Entry 1OYN (X-ray diffraction, 2.00 A resolution); this record covers chains A and C of the 4 polymer chains in the assembly.

[Chain A (and C)]
Protein: cAMP-specific phosphodiesterase PDE4D2
From: Homo sapiens
Notes: EC 3.1.4.17; fragment: catalytic domain; chain C of this document is another copy of the same molecule, construct and numbering; everything in this record applies to it too
Reference sequence: Q08499 (PDE4D_HUMAN); aligned to UniProt positions 79-438 over residues 79-438 (the alignment contains insertions or deletions, so no single offset holds)
Sequence (360 residues; numbered 79 to 438; the number before each row is that of its first residue):
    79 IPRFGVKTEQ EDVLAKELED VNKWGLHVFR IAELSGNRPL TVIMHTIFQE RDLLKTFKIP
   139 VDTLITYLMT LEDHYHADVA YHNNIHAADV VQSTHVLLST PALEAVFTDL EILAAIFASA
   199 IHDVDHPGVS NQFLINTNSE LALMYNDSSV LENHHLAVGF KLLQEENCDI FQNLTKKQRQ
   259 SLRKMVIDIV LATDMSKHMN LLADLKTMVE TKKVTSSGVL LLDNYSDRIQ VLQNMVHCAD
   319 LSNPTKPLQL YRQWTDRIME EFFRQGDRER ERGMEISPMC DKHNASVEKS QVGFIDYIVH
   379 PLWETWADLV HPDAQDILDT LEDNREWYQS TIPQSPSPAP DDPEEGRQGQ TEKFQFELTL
Disordered / not traced: 413-438 (chain C: 79-85, 413-438)
Metal / ion sites: Zn2+ site 1: His-164, His-200, Asp-201, Asp-318; Zn2+ site 2 near Asp-201 (its only coordinating residue here)
Small-molecule neighbours: rolipram (ROL): Tyr-159, His-160, Met-273, Leu-319, Asn-321, Pro-322, Tyr-329, Thr-333, Ile-336, Met-337, Phe-340, Met-357, Ser-368, Gln-369, Phe-372
What the authors report for this chain:
  - binding site for rolipram: Tyr-159, His-160, Met-273, Leu-319, Asn-321, Tyr-329, Trp-332, Thr-333, Ile-336, Met-337, Phe-340, Met-357, Ser-368, Gln-369, Phe-372
  - Zn2+ coordination: His-164, His-200, Asp-201, Asp-318
  - catalytic residues: His-160 (proposed by the authors, not directly observed)
  - contacts within the chain: Tyr-329/Gln-369 (hydrogen bond)
  - specificity-determining residues: Asn-321, Ser-368, Gln-369 (by similarity / conservation)
  - specificity-determining residues: Tyr-329 (proposed by the authors, not directly observed)

[How chain A and chain C interact]
Contacting residue pairs - 23 pairs, chain A then chain C:
  Arg-116(A) / Glu-349(C)  salt bridge
  Met-147(A) / Glu-349(C)
  Thr-148(A) / Arg-350(C)  hydrogen bond
  Asp-151(A) / Arg-346(C)  salt bridge
  Asp-151(A) / Arg-350(C)  salt bridge
  Asp-156(A) / Asp-156(C)
  Asn-214(A) / Glu-244(C)
  Thr-215(A) / Glu-243(C)
  Thr-215(A) / Glu-244(C)  hydrogen bond (backbone-backbone)
  Asn-216(A) / Glu-244(C)  hydrogen bond
  Ser-217(A) / Glu-243(C)
  Glu-218(A) / Lys-239(C)
  Lys-239(A) / Glu-218(C)
  Glu-243(A) / Thr-215(C)
  Glu-243(A) / Ser-217(C)
  Glu-244(A) / Asn-214(C)
  Glu-244(A) / Thr-215(C)  hydrogen bond (backbone-backbone)
  Glu-244(A) / Asn-216(C)  hydrogen bond
  Arg-346(A) / Asp-151(C)  salt bridge
  Glu-349(A) / Arg-116(C)  salt bridge
  Glu-349(A) / Met-147(C)
  Arg-350(A) / Thr-148(C)  hydrogen bond
  Arg-350(A) / Asp-151(C)  salt bridge
Interface residues without a listed pair, chain A (18 interface residues in all): Thr-144, Gln-242
Interface residues without a listed pair, chain C (19 interface residues in all): Thr-144, Ala-155, Gln-242

[Summary]
The interface between chain A and chain C involves 18 residues on one side and 19 on the other; the contacts
include 6 hydrogen bonds and 6 salt bridges. Among the polar pairs are Arg-116(A)/Glu-349(C),
Asp-151(A)/Arg-346(C) and Asp-151(A)/Arg-350(C). The paper reports the catalytic residue His-160(A); a binding
site for rolipram at Tyr-159(A), His-160(A) and Met-273(A) among others.
Chain A and chain C are both cAMP-specific phosphodiesterase PDE4D2 (Homo sapiens); the structure, Crystal
structure of PDE4D2 in complex with (R,S)-rolipram, was determined by X-ray diffraction, deposited together
with 1Q9M.
